Entry 1QWE (solution NMR); this record covers chains A and B.

# Chain A
Name: Tyrosine-protein kinase transforming protein src
Organism: Avian sarcoma virus
Notes: EC 2.7.1.112; fragment: sh3 domain
UniProt: P00525 (SRC_AVISR); residues 1-64 here correspond to UniProt positions 77-140 (UniProt number = residue number + 76)
Chain sequence (64 residues; each row starts with the number of its first residue):
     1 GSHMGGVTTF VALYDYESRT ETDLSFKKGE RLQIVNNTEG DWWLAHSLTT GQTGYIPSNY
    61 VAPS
Disordered / not traced: 1-8
Construct notes: conflict S2 (Ala78 in P00525), H3 (Leu79 in P00525), M4 (Ala80 in P00525)

# Chain B
Name: Ala-pro-pro-leu-pro-pro-arg-asn-arg-pro-arg-leu
Chain sequence (12 residues; each row starts with the number of its first residue):
    71 APPLPPRNRP RL

# How chain A and chain B interact
Residue-residue contacts (20; chain A residue first):
  Y14(A) - A71(B)
  Y14(A) - P72(B)
  Y16(A) - L74(B)
  R19(A) - L74(B)
  T20(A) - R77(B)
  T22(A) - R77(B)
  D23(A) - R77(B)
  E39(A) - N78(B)
  G40(A) - N78(B)
  W42(A) - L74(B)
  W42(A) - P75(B)
  W42(A) - P76(B)
  W42(A) - R77(B)
  W42(A) - N78(B)
  N59(A) - P72(B)
  N59(A) - P73(B)
  N59(A) - P75(B)
  Y60(A) - A71(B)
  Y60(A) - P72(B)
  Y60(A) - L74(B)
Other interface residues (no listed pair), chain A (14 interface residues in all): D41, Y55, P57

# In short
Chain A and chain B form an interface of 14 and 8 residues respectively.
Here chain A is Tyrosine-protein kinase transforming protein src (Avian sarcoma virus) and chain B is
Ala-pro-pro-leu-pro-pro-arg-asn-arg-pro-arg-leu. Entry 1QWE (C-src SH3 domain complexed with ligand APP12) was
determined by solution NMR (same publication as 1QWF).
